Entry 3KLF (X-ray diffraction, 3.15 A resolution); this record covers chains A and D of the 4 polymer chains in the assembly.

# Chain A
Name: Reverse transcriptase/ribonuclease H
Source organism: Human immunodeficiency virus type 1
Notes: EC 2.7.7.49, 2.7.7.7, 3.1.26.4
Reference sequence: P03366 (POL_HV1B1); residues 1-555 here correspond to UniProt positions 600-1154 (UniProt number = residue number + 599)
Sequence (557 residues; numbered -1 to 555; the number before each row is that of its first residue; numbers below 1 keep their minus sign (Met-1 is residue -1)):
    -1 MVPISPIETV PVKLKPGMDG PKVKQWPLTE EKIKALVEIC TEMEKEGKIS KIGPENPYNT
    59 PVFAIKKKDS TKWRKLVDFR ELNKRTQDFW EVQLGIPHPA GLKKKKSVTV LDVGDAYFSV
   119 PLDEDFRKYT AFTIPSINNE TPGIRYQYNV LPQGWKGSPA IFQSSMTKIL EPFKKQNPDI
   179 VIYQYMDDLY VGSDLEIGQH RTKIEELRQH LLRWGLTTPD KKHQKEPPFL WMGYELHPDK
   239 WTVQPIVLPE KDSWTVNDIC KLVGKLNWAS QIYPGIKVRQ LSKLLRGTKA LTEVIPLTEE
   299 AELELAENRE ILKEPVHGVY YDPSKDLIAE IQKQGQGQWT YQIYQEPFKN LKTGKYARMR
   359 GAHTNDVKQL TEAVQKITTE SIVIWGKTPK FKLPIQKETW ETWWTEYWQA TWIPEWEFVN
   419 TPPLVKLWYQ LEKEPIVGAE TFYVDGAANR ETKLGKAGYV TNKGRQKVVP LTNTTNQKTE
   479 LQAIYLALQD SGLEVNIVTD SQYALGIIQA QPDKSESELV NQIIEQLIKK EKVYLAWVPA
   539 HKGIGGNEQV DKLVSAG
Not modelled in the structure: -1 to 1, 555
Sequence notes: expression tag (-1 to 0); engineered mutation Cys258 (Gln857 in P03366), Ser280 (Cys879 in P03366)
UniProt features mapped onto this chain:
  - region: Phe227 to His235 (RT 'primer grip')
  - motif: Trp398 to Trp414 (Tryptophan repeat motif)
  - binding site (Mg(2+)): Asp110, Asp185, Asp186, Asp443, Glu478, Asp498, Asp549
  - site: Trp401 (Essential for RT p66/p51 heterodimerization), Trp414 (Essential for RT p66/p51 heterodimerization), Phe440, Tyr441 (Cleavage)
Metal / ion sites: Mg2+ site 1: Asp110, Val111, Asp185 (together with ZP4); Mg2+ site 2: Asp443, Asp498
Ligand contacts: ZP4 ([[[[(2R,3S,4R,5R)-5-(6-aminopurin-9-yl)-3,4-dihydroxy-oxolan-2-yl]methoxy-hydroxy-phosphoryl]oxy-hydroxy-phosphoryl]oxy-hydroxy-phosphoryl] [(2S,3S,5R)-3-azido-5-(5-methyl-2,4-dioxo-pyrimidin-1-yl)oxolan-2-yl]methyl hydrogen phosphate): Lys65, Arg72, Asp110, Val111, Gly112, Asp113, Ala114, Tyr115, Phe116, Gln151, Met184, Asp185, Lys219, Lys220, His221

# Chain D
Molecule: 21-nt DNA strand
Sequence (21 nucleotides; each row starts with the number of its first residue):
   802 ACAGTCCCTG TTCGGXCGCC X
Not modelled in the structure: 802
Modified positions: MRG (N2-(3-mercaptopropyl)-2'-deoxyguanosine-5'-monophosphate) at position 817; 2DA (2',3'-dideoxyadenosine-5'-monophosphate) at position 822

# How chain A and chain D interact
Residue-residue contacts (33; chain A residue first):
  Tyr183(A) with DC821(D), hydrogen bond to the base; 2DA_822(D), sugar contact
  Met184(A) with 2DA_822(D), sugar contact
  Asp185(A) with 2DA_822(D), sugar contact
  Met230(A) with DC821(D), sugar contact
  Gly231(A) with DC821(D), phosphate contact
  Asn255(A) with DC818(D), hydrogen bond to the phosphate
  Cys258(A) with MRG_817(D), covalent bond; DC818(D), sugar contact
  Lys259(A) with DC818(D), phosphate contact; DG819(D), phosphate contact
  Gly262(A) with DG819(D), sugar contact
  Lys263(A) with DG819(D), phosphate contact; DC820(D), salt bridge to the phosphate
  Trp266(A) with DC820(D), sugar contact
  Leu283(A) with MRG_817(D), base contact
  Leu289(A) with MRG_817(D), phosphate contact; DC818(D), phosphate contact
  Gly359(A) with DG811(D), phosphate contact
  Ala360(A) with DG811(D), phosphate contact
  His361(A) with DT810(D), salt bridge to the phosphate
  Arg448(A) with DG805(D), base contact; DT806(D), base contact; DC807(D), hydrogen bond to the sugar
  Lys451(A) with DC808(D), salt bridge to the phosphate
  Thr473(A) with DC808(D), hydrogen bond to the phosphate; DC809(D), hydrogen bond to the phosphate
  Gln475(A) with DC808(D), hydrogen bond to the phosphate; DC809(D), sugar contact
  Lys476(A) with DC809(D), phosphate contact
  Tyr501(A) with DC809(D), hydrogen bond to the phosphate; DT810(D), hydrogen bond to the phosphate
  Ile505(A) with DT810(D), phosphate contact
Also at the interface, not in a pair above, chain A (27 interface residues in all): Lys66, Ile94, Asp186, Gln242

# Overview
Chain A and chain D form an interface of 27 and 13 residues respectively; the contacts include 1 covalent
bond, 8 hydrogen bonds and 3 salt bridges. Polar pairs include Tyr183(A)-DC821(D), Arg448(A)-DC807(D) and
Asn255(A)-DC818(D). Chain A binds compound ZP4.
Here chain A is Reverse transcriptase/ribonuclease H (Human immunodeficiency virus type 1) and chain D is a
21-nt DNA strand. Entry 3KLF (Crystal structure of wild-type HIV-1 Reverse Transcriptase crosslinked to a
DSDNA with a bound excision product ...) was determined by X-ray diffraction (same publication as 3KLE, 3KLG,
3KLH and 3KLI).
